Entry 8I9Y (electron microscopy, 3.10 A resolution); this record covers chains C1 and CK of the 59 polymer chains in the assembly.

[Chain C1]
Molecule: 3341-nt RNA strand
From: Chaetomium thermophilum
Sequence (3341 nucleotides; each row starts with the number of its first residue):
     1 GGUUGACCUC GGAUCAGGUA GGAGGACCCG CUGAACUUAA GCAUAUCAAU AAGCGGAGGA
    61 AAAGAAACCA ACAGGGAUUG CCCUAGUAAC GGCGAGUGAA GCGGCAACAG CUCAAAUUUG
   121 AAAGCUGGCU UCGGCCCGCG UUGUAAUUUG GAGAGGAUGC UUUGGGCGAG GCUCCUUCUG
   181 AGUUCCCUGG AACGGGACGC CACAGAGGGU GAGAGCCCCG UAUAGUUGGA AGCCAAGCCU
   241 GUGUAAAGCU CCUUCGACGA GUCGAGUAGU UUGGGAAUGC UGCUCAAAAU GGGAGGUAAA
   301 UUUCUUCUAA AGCUAAAUAC CGGCCAGAGA CCGAUAGCGC ACAAGUAGAG UGAUCGAAAG
   361 AUGAAAAGCA CUUUGAAAAG AGGGUUAAAU AGCACGUGAA AUUGUUGAAA GGGAAGCGCU
   421 UGUGACCAGA CUUGCGCCCG GCGGAUCAUC CGGUGUUCUC ACCGGUGCAC UCCGCCGGGC
   481 UCAGGCCAGC AUCGGUUCUG GCGGGGGGAU AAAGGCCCAG GGAAUGUGGC UCCUCCGGGA
   541 GUGUUAUAGC CCUGGGUGUA AUACCCUCGC CGGGACCGAG GACCGCGCUC UGCAAGGAUG
   601 CUGGCGUAAU GGUCACCAGC GACCCGUCUU GAAACACGGA CCAAGGAGUC AAGGUUUUGC
   661 GCGAGUGUUU GGGUGUAAAA CCCGCACGCG UAAUGAAAGU GAACGUAGGU GAGAGCUUCG
   721 GCGCAUCAUC GACCGAUCCU GAUGUAUUCG GAUGGAUUUG AGUAGGAGCG UUAAGCCUUG
   781 GACCCGAAAG AUGGUGAACU AUGCUUGGAU AGGGUGAAGC CAGAGGAAAC UCUGGUGGAG
   841 GCUCGCAGCG GUUCUGACGU GCAAAUCGAU CGUCAAAUCU GAGCAUGGGG GCGAAAGACU
   901 AAUCGAACCA UCUAGUAGCU GGUUACCGCC GAAGUUUCCC UCAGGAUAGC AGUGUCGACC
   961 UUCAGUUUUA UGAGGUAAAG CGAAUGAUUA GGGACUCGGG GGCGAUUUUU AGCCUUCAUC
  1021 CAUUCUCAAA CUUUAAAUAU GUAAGAAGCC CUUGUUACUU AACUGAACGU GGGCAUUCGA
  1081 AUGUAUCGAC ACUAGUGGGC CAUUUUUGGU AAGCAGAACU GGCGAUGCGG GAUGAACCGA
  1141 ACGCGGGGUU AAGGUGCCGG AGUGGACGCU CAUCAGACAC CACAAAAGGC GUUAGUACAU
  1201 CUUGACAGCA GGACGGUGGC CAUGGAAGUC GGAAUCCGCU AAGGACUGUG UAACAACUCA
  1261 CCUGCCGAAU GUACUAGCCC UGAAAAUGGA UGGCGCUCAA GCGUCCCACC CAUACCCCGC
  1321 CCUCAGGGUA GAAACGAUGC CCUGAGGAGU AGGCGGCCGU GGAGGUCAGU GACGAAGCCU
  1381 AGGGCGUGAG CCCGGGUCGA ACGGCCUCUA GUGCAGAUCU UGGUGGUAGU AGCAAAUACU
  1441 UCAAUGAGAA CUUGAAGGAC CGAAGUGGGG AAAGGUUCCA UGUGAACAGC GGUUGGACAU
  1501 GGGUUAGUCG AUCCUAAGCC AUAGGGAAGU UCCGUUUCAA AGGGGCACUC GUGCCCCGUG
  1561 UGGCGAAAGG GAAGCCGGUU AAUAUUCCGG CACCUGGAUG UGGGUUUUGC GCGGCAACGC
  1621 AACUGAACGC GGAGACGACG GCGGGGGCCC CGGGCAGAGU UCUCUUUUCU UCUUAACGGU
  1681 CUAUCACCCU GGAAACAGUU UGUCUGGAGA UAGGGUUUAA UGGCCGGAAG AGCCCGACAC
  1741 UUCUGUCGGG UCCGGUGCGC UCUCGACGUC CCUUGAAAAU CCGCGGGAGG GAAUAAUUCU
  1801 CACGCCAGGU CGUACUCAUA ACCGCAGCAG GUCCCCAAGG UGAACAGCCU CUGGUUGAUA
  1861 GAACAAUGUA GAUAAGGGAA GUCGGCAAAA UAGAUCCGUA ACUUCGGGAA AAGGAUUGGC
  1921 UCUAAGGGUU GGGCACGUUG GGCUUUGGGC GGACGCCCUG GGAGCAGAGG GCCUCUAGCC
  1981 GGGCAACCGG CCGGCGGCCC UCAGCACCCG GGGUUGAAGC CCUUAGCAGG CUUCGGCCGU
  2041 CCGGCGUGCG GUUAACAACC AACUUAGAAC UGGUACGGAC AGGGGGAAUC UGACUGUCUA
  2101 AUUAAAACAU AGCAUUGCGA UGGCCAGAAA GUGGUGUUGA CGCAAUGUGA UUUCUGCCCA
  2161 GUGCUCUGAA UGUCAAAGUG AAGAAAUUCA ACCAAGCGCG GGUAAACGGC GGGAGUAACU
  2221 AUGACUCUCU UAAGGUAGCC AAAUGCCUCG UCAUCUAAUU AGUGACGCGC AUGAAUGGAU
  2281 UAACGAGAUU CCCACUGUCC CUAUCUACUA UCUAGCGAAA CCACAGCCAA GGGAACGGGC
  2341 UUGGCAAAAU CAGCGGGGAA AGAAGACCCU GUUGAGCUUG ACUCUAGUUU GACAUUGUGA
  2401 AAAGACAUAG GAGGUGUAGA AUAGGUGGGA GCUUCGGCGC CAGUGAAAUA CCACUACUCC
  2461 UAUUGUUUUU UUACUUAUUC AAUGAAGCGG GGCUGGACUU GCGUCCAACU UCUGGAGUUA
  2521 AGGUCCUUCG CGGGCCGACC CGGGUUGAAG ACAUUGUCAG GUGGGGAGUU UGGCUGGGGC
  2581 GGCACAUCUG UUAAACCAUA ACGCAGGUGU CCUAAGGGGG GCUCAUGGAG AACAGAAAUC
  2641 UCCAGUAGAA CAAAAGGGUA AAAGUCCCCU UGAUUUUGAU UUUCAGUGUG AAUACAAACC
  2701 AUGAAAGUGU GGCCUAUCGA UCCUUUAGUC CCUCGAAAUU UGAGGCUAGA GGUGCCAGAA
  2761 AAGUUACCAC AGGGAUAACU GGCUUGUGGC GGCCAAGCGU UCAUAGCGAC GUCGCUUUUU
  2821 GAUCCUUCGA UGUCGGCUCU UCCUAUCAUA CCGAAGCAGA AUUCGGUAAG CGUUGGAUUG
  2881 UUCACCCACU AAUAGGGAAC GUGAGCUGGG UUUAGACCGU CGUGAGACAG GUUAGUUUUA
  2941 CCCUACUGAU GAACUCGUCG CAAUGGUAAU UCAGCUUAGU ACGAGAGGAA CCGCUGAUUC
  3001 AGAUAAUUGG UUUUUGCGGU UGUCCGACCG GGCAGUGCCG CGAAGCUACC AUCUGCUGGA
  3061 UAAUGGCUGA ACGCCUCUAA GUCAGAAUCC AUGCCAGAAC GCGACGAUAC UACCCGCACG
  3121 UUGUAGACGU AUAAGAAUAG GCUCCGGCCU CGUAUCCUAG CAGGCGAUUC CUCCGCCGGC
  3181 CUCGAAGUGG CCGUCGGUAA UUCGCGUAUU GCAAUUUAGA CACGCGCGGG AUCAAAUCCU
  3241 UUGCAGACGA CUUAGAUGUG CGAAAGGGUC CUGUAAGCAG UAGAGUAGCC UUGUUGUUAC
  3301 GAUCUGCUGA GGGUAAGCCC UCCUUCGCCU AGAUUUCCCA G
Disordered / not traced: 1-2, 693-706, 847-854, 865-867, 901-905, 987-1028, 1879-2294, 2485-2545, 2571-2721, 2753-2756, 2801-2804, 2822-2828, 2833, 2909-2914, 2937-2940, 3338-3341

[Chain CK]
Protein: Ribosome biogenesis protein NSA2 homolog
From: Chaetomium thermophilum
UniProtKB: G0S081 (G0S081_CHATD); numbering as in UniProt (aligned over 1-261)
Chain sequence (261 residues; numbered 1 to 261; the number before each row is that of its first residue):
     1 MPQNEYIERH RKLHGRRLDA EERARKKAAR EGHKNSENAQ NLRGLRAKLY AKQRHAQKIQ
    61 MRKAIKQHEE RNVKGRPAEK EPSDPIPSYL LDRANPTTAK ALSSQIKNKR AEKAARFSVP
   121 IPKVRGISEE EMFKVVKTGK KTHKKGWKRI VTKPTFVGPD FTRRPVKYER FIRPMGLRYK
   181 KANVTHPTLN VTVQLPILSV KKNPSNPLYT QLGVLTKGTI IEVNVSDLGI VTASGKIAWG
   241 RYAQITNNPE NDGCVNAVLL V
Disordered / not traced: 1, 76-97, 117-125

[How chain C1 and chain CK interact]
Contacting residue pairs (110):
  C1174(C1) with Arg43(CK), salt bridge to the phosphate
  A1184(C1) with Lys48(CK), salt bridge to the phosphate
  A1186(C1) with His55(CK), sugar contact
  A1187(C1) with Ala51(CK), sugar contact; His55(CK), phosphate contact
  G1188(C1) with Ala39(CK), hydrogen bond to the base; Tyr50(CK), sugar contact; Ala51(CK), sugar contact; Arg54(CK), hydrogen bond to the phosphate; His55(CK), salt bridge to the phosphate; Lys58(CK), salt bridge to the phosphate
  G1189(C1) with Ser36(CK), hydrogen bond to the sugar; Ala39(CK), sugar contact; Gln40(CK), hydrogen bond to the base; Arg54(CK), salt bridge to the phosphate; Lys58(CK), salt bridge to the phosphate
  C1190(C1) with Gly32(CK), sugar contact; His33(CK), hydrogen bond to the base; Ser36(CK), sugar contact
  G1191(C1) with Ser36(CK), hydrogen bond to the phosphate
  G1250(C1) with Arg11(CK), salt bridge to the phosphate
  A1252(C1) with Lys12(CK), salt bridge to the phosphate
  C1274(C1) with Arg62(CK), salt bridge to the phosphate
  C1280(C1) with Gln40(CK), hydrogen bond to the sugar
  U1281(C1) with Gln40(CK), sugar contact; Leu42(CK), hydrogen bond to the sugar; Arg43(CK), salt bridge to the phosphate; Ala47(CK), sugar contact
  G1282(C1) with Arg43(CK), phosphate contact; Gly44(CK), phosphate contact; Lys48(CK), hydrogen bond to the sugar
  A1283(C1) with Gly44(CK), sugar contact; Leu45(CK), base contact; Lys48(CK), salt bridge to the phosphate
  G2365(C1) with Lys145(CK), sugar contact
  A2366(C1) with Arg149(CK), salt bridge to the phosphate
  C2367(C1) with Arg149(CK), salt bridge to the phosphate
  G2374(C1) with Lys167(CK), base contact
  A2375(C1) with Lys167(CK), sugar contact
  A2766(C1) with Ser205(CK), hydrogen bond to the base; Asn206(CK), hydrogen bond to the sugar; Pro207(CK), phosphate contact; Leu208(CK), sugar contact
  C2767(C1) with Lys167(CK), hydrogen bond to the base; Tyr168(CK), sugar contact; Leu208(CK), sugar contact
  C2768(C1) with Lys167(CK), sugar contact; Arg170(CK), salt bridge to the phosphate
  A2769(C1) with Arg170(CK), salt bridge to the phosphate
  G2786(C1) with Leu45(CK), base contact; Leu49(CK), base contact
  U2787(C1) with Leu49(CK), base contact; Lys52(CK), base contact
  G2788(C1) with Asp252(CK), sugar contact; Cys254(CK), hydrogen bond to the base
  G2789(C1) with Asn247(CK), sugar contact; Asp252(CK), hydrogen bond to the sugar; Asn256(CK), hydrogen bond to the base
  C2790(C1) with Thr246(CK), hydrogen bond to the sugar; Asn256(CK), hydrogen bond to the sugar
  G2792(C1) with Asn190(CK), hydrogen bond to the sugar
  C2810(C1) with Ile59(CK), base contact
  G2814(C1) with Ala99(CK), sugar contact; Lys100(CK), phosphate contact; Ser103(CK), hydrogen bond to the phosphate; Thr192(CK), hydrogen bond to the sugar
  C2815(C1) with Ser103(CK), phosphate contact; Lys107(CK), salt bridge to the phosphate; Asn183(CK), hydrogen bond to the sugar; Thr192(CK), sugar contact; Gln194(CK), sugar contact
  U2816(C1) with Lys107(CK), salt bridge to the phosphate; Gln194(CK), sugar contact
  U2817(C1) with Lys107(CK), hydrogen bond to the phosphate
  U2818(C1) with Lys107(CK), salt bridge to the phosphate
  G2856(C1) with Glu5(CK), hydrogen bond to the base; Tyr6(CK), hydrogen bond to the base; Ile7(CK), hydrogen bond to the base; Glu8(CK), hydrogen bond to the base
  A2858(C1) with Pro2(CK), base contact; Tyr6(CK), hydrogen bond to the phosphate; Ile7(CK), sugar contact
  G2866(C1) with Arg46(CK), sugar contact
  A2925(C1) with Lys140(CK), phosphate contact
  G2926(C1) with Lys140(CK), salt bridge to the phosphate; Thr142(CK), sugar contact; Lys144(CK), salt bridge to the phosphate
  A2927(C1) with Lys141(CK), phosphate contact; Thr142(CK), phosphate contact
  G2983(C1) with Pro2(CK), phosphate contact
  A2984(C1) with Pro2(CK), base contact; Gln3(CK), base contact
  G2985(C1) with Pro2(CK), base contact
  U3064(C1) with Lys34(CK), salt bridge to the phosphate
  G3065(C1) with Arg23(CK), hydrogen bond to the phosphate
  G3066(C1) with Arg23(CK), salt bridge to the phosphate; Arg30(CK), salt bridge to the phosphate
  C3067(C1) with Lys26(CK), salt bridge to the phosphate
  A3070(C1) with His33(CK), base contact
  A3071(C1) with His33(CK), hydrogen bond to the base
  C3075(C1) with Arg25(CK), hydrogen bond to the phosphate; Ala29(CK), sugar contact
  U3076(C1) with Arg25(CK), salt bridge to the phosphate; Lys26(CK), salt bridge to the phosphate; Ala29(CK), sugar contact; Arg30(CK), sugar contact; His33(CK), base contact
  C3077(C1) with Lys26(CK), salt bridge to the phosphate; Arg30(CK), salt bridge to the phosphate
  U3078(C1) with His33(CK), salt bridge to the phosphate
Also at the interface, not in a pair above, chain C1 (69 interface residues in all): A1111, U1173, A1185, U1235, U1251, A1273, C2770, G2791, C2794, G2811, C2813, C2857, G2865, C3072
Also at the interface, not in a pair above, chain CK (73 interface residues in all): Asn41, Ala56, Gln60, Lys63, Gly75, Trp147, Phe171, Thr185, Val191, Val193, Asn248, Val258

[In short]
69 residues of chain C1 face 73 of chain CK across their interface; the contacts include 30 hydrogen bonds and
29 salt bridges. Polar contacts include G1188(C1)-Ala39(CK), G1189(C1)-Gln40(CK) and C1190(C1)-His33(CK).
Chain C1 is a 3341-nt RNA strand and chain CK is Ribosome biogenesis protein NSA2 homolog, both from
Chaetomium thermophilum; the structure, Cryo-EM structure of a Chaetomium thermophilum pre-60S ribosomal
subunit - Ytm1-2, was determined by electron microscopy together with 8I9P, 8I9T, 8I9V, 8I9W, 8I9X, 8I9Z and
8IA0 from the same study.
